PDB entry 3CQN | X-ray diffraction, 2.00 A resolution | chain A

Chain A:
Protein: Violaxanthin de-epoxidase, chloroplast
From: Arabidopsis thaliana
Notes: EC 1.10.99.3; fragment: Lipocalin Domain
UniProt: Q39249 (VDE_ARATH); residues 78-253 here correspond to UniProt positions 191-366 (UniProt number = residue number + 113)
Chain sequence (185 residues; row label = number of the first residue in the row):
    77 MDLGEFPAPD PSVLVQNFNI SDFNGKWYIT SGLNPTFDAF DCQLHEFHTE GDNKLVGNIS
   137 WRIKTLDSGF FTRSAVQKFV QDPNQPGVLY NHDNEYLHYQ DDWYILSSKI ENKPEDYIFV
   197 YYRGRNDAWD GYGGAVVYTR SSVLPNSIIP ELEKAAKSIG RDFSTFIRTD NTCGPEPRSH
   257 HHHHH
Not modelled in the structure: 77-80, 169-176, 251-261
Sequence notes: initiating methionine (77); expression tag (254-261)
Disulfides: Cys118-Cys249
Reported in the primary citation:
  - contacts within the chain: Asp114-Tyr198 (hydrogen bond), His121-Tyr214 (hydrogen bond)
  - catalytic residues: Asp177
  - mutagenesis - H121A, H121R: decreased catalytic activity
  - mutagenesis - D114N, R138L, D177A, Y198F: abolished catalytic activity

Summary:
The paper reports the catalytic residue Asp177; D114N, R138L and D177A, among others, abolish catalytic
activity; 6 substitutions were tested in all.
Chain A is Violaxanthin de-epoxidase, chloroplast (Arabidopsis thaliana); the structure, Crystal Structure of
the Lipocalin domain of Violaxanthin de-epoxidase (VDE) at pH7, was determined by X-ray diffraction.
